Entry 3A0D (X-ray diffraction, 2.20 A resolution); this record covers chain A.

[Chain A]
Molecule: Mannose/sialic acid-binding lectin
Organism: Polygonatum cyrtonema
UniProt: Q8L568 (Q8L568_9ASPA); residues 1-110 here correspond to UniProt positions 29-138 (UniProt number = residue number + 28)
Sequence (110 residues; row label = number of the first residue in the row):
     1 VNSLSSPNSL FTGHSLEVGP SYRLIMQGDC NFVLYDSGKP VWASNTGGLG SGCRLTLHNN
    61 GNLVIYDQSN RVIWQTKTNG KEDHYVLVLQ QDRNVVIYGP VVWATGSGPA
Cystine bridges: Cys-30/Cys-53
Small-molecule neighbours: methyl alpha-D-mannopyranoside (MMA): Ser-6, His-84, Gln-90, Asp-92, Asn-94, Val-96, Tyr-98, Val-101, Ala-104, Gly-108, Pro-109

[In short]
Ligands of chain A: methyl alpha-D-mannopyranoside.
Chain A is Mannose/sialic acid-binding lectin (Polygonatum cyrtonema); the structure, Crystal Structure of
Polygonatum cyrtonema lectin (PCL) complexed with monomannoside, was determined by X-ray diffraction together
with 3A0C and 3A0E from the same study.
